Entry 6TF7 (X-ray diffraction, 1.40 A resolution); this record covers chain A.

[Chain A]
Protein: Galectin-3
Source organism: Homo sapiens
Reference sequence: P17931 (LEG3_HUMAN); residues 114-250 here = UniProt positions 114-250
Amino-acid sequence (138 residues; numbered 113 to 250; the number before each row is that of its first residue):
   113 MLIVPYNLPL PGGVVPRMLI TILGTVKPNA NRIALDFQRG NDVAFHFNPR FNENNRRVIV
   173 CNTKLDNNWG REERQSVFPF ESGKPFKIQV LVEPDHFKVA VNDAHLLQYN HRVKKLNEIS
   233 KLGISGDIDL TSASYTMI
Construct notes: initiating methionine (113)
Small-molecule neighbours: N6B (4-fluoranyl-N-[[(2S,3R,4R,5R,6R)-6-(hydroxymethyl)-3,5-bis(oxidanyl)-4-[4-[3,4,5-tris(fluoranyl)phenyl]-1,2,3-triazol-1-yl]oxan-2-yl]methyl]naphthalene-1-carboxamide): R144, I145, A146, H158, N160, R162, N164, E165, N166, V172, N174, W181, E184, S237, G238
Curated features (UniProtKB/Swiss-Prot):
  - motif: K226 to D241 (Nuclear export signal)
  - binding site (a beta-D-galactoside): W181 to Q187
  - modified residue: S188 (Phosphoserine)
What the authors report for this chain:
  - binding site for N6B: R144, R162, E184
  - contacts within the chain: R162-E184 (salt bridge)

[Summary]
Ligands of chain A: compound N6B. UniProt lists 7 beta-D-galactoside-binding residues. The paper reports a
binding site for N6B at R144, R162 and E184; contacts within the chain involving R162 and E184.
Chain A is Galectin-3 (Homo sapiens); the structure, Human galectin-3c in complex with a galactose derivative,
was determined by X-ray diffraction (same publication as 6TF6).
